Entry 9G9A (electron microscopy, 2.83 A resolution); this record covers chains A and D of the 9 polymer chains in the assembly.

== Chain A ==
Protein: CRISPR system single-strand-specific deoxyribonuclease Cas10/Csm1 (subtype III-A)
From: Enterococcus italicus DSM 15952
Notes: EC 3.1.-.-, 2.7.7.-
UniProtKB: E6LHV7 (CAS10_ENTI1); residues 1-754 here correspond to UniProt positions 2-755 (UniProt number = residue number + 1)
Sequence (774 residues; row label = number of the first residue in the row; numbers below 1 keep their minus sign (Met-19 is residue -19)):
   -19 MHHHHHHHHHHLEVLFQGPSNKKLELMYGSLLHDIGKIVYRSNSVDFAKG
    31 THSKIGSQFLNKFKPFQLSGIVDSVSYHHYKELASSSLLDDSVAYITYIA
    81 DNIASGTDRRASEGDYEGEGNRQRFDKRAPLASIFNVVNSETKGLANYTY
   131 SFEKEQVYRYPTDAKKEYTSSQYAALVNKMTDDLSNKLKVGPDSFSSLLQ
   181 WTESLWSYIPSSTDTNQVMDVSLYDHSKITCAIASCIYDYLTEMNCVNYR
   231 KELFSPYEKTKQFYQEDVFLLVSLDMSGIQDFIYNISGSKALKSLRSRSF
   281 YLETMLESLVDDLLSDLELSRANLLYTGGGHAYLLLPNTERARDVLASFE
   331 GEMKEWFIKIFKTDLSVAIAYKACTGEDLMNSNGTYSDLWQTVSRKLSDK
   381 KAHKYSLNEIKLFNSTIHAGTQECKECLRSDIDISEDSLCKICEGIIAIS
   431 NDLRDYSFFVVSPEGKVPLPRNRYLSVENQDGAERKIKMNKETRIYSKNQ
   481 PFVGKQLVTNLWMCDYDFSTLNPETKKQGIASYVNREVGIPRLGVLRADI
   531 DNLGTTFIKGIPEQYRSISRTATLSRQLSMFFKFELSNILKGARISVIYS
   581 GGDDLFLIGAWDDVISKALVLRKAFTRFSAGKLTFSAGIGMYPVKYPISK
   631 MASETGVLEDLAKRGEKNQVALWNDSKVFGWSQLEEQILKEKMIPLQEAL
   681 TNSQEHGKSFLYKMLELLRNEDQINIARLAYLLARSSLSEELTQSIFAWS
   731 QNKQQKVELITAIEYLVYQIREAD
Disordered / not traced: -19 to 0, 24-29, 87-104, 133-137, 481-487, 682-685, 753-754
Construct notes: initiating methionine (-19); expression tag (-18 to 0)

== Chain D ==
Protein: CRISPR system Cms endoribonuclease Csm3
From: Enterococcus italicus DSM 15952
Notes: EC 3.1.-.-
UniProtKB: E6LHV5 (CSM3_ENTI1); residue numbers follow UniProt; this construct covers 1-214
Sequence (214 residues; numbered 1 to 214; the number before each row is that of its first residue):
     1 MYSKIRIVGKIDVLTGLHIGGGGETSMIGAIASPVVRDPYSRLPIIPGSS
    51 IKGKMRSLLAKHIGLIPGQKMHNQDAPEILRLFGSSQKGAIQSSRLQISD
   101 AFFSKASQEEFDKKDLAYTETKFENTISRLTAVANPRQIERVTRGASFDF
   151 HIIYNVENINEVMADFENIKTAIHLLENDYLGGGGTRGNGRIRFVIDSID
   201 TVVGDFDSSNLSIK
Disordered / not traced: 21-28, 65-74
Construct notes: engineered mutation Ala32 (Asp in E6LHV5)

== How chain A and chain D interact ==
Pairs across the interface (11; chain A residue first):
  Ser689(A) with Gln138(D)
  Tyr692(A) with Ala30(D); Ile31(D), hydrophobic; Ala32(D), hydrophobic; Gln138(D)
  Leu695(A) with Ala30(D)
  Arg699(A) with Gly29(D); Ala30(D), hydrogen bond (side chain-backbone); Ile31(D)
  Glu744(A) with Gly29(D)
  Tyr748(A) with Ala30(D)
Interface residues without a listed pair, chain A (8 interface residues in all): Lys693, Val747
Interface residues without a listed pair, chain D (6 interface residues in all): Phe123

== In short ==
The interface between chain A and chain D involves 8 residues on one side and 6 on the other, with 1 hydrogen
bond. Its one hydrogen-bonded contact is Arg699(A)-Ala30(D).
Here chain A is CRISPR system single-strand-specific deoxyribonuclease Cas10/Csm1 (subtype III-A) and chain D
is CRISPR system Cms endoribonuclease Csm3, both from Enterococcus italicus DSM 15952. Entry 9G9A (CryoEM
structure of Enterococcus italicus Csm-crRNA (3.2 complex)) was determined by electron microscopy together
with 9G9B, 9G9C, 9G9D, 9G9E, 9G9F, 9G9G and 4 further entries from the same study.
